Entry 7Z8Q (electron microscopy, 4.08 A resolution (low resolution: residue-level contacts below are approximate; hydrogen-bond / salt-bridge calls are withheld)); this record covers chains a and c of the 5 polymer chains in the assembly.

[Chain a]
Molecule: DNA-directed RNA polymerase subunit alpha
Source organism: Mycobacterium tuberculosis H37Rv
Notes: EC 2.7.7.6
Reference sequence: P9WGZ1 (RPOA_MYCTU); numbering as in UniProt (aligned over 1-347)
Sequence (347 residues; each row starts with the number of its first residue):
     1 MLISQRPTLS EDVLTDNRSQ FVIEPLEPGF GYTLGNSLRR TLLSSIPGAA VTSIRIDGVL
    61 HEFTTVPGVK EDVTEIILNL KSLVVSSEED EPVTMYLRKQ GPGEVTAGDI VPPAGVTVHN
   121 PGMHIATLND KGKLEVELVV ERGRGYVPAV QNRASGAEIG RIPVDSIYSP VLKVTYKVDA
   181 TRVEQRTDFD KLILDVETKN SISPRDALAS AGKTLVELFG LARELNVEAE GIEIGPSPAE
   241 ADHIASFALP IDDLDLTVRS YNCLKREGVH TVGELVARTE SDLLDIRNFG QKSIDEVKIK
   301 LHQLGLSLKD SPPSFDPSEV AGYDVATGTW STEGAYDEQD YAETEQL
Disordered / not traced: 1-3, 227-347

[Chain c]
Molecule: DNA-directed RNA polymerase subunit beta
Source organism: Mycobacterium tuberculosis H37Rv
Notes: EC 2.7.7.6
Reference sequence: P9WGY9 (RPOB_MYCTU); residue numbers follow UniProt; this construct covers 6-1178
Sequence (1174 residues; each row starts with the number of its first residue):
     5 MVLADSRQSK TAASPSPSRP QSSSNNSVPG APNRVSFAKL REPLEVPGLL DVQTDSFEWL
    65 IGSPRWRESA AERGDVNPVG GLEEVLYELS PIEDFSGSMS LSFSDPRFDD VKAPVDECKD
   125 KDMTYAAPLF VTAEFINNNT GEIKSQTVFM GDFPMMTEKG TFIINGTERV VVSQLVRSPG
   185 VYFDETIDKS TDKTLHSVKV IPSRGAWLEF DVDKRDTVGV RIDRKRRQPV TVLLKALGWT
   245 SEQIVERFGF SEIMRSTLEK DNTVGTDEAL LDIYRKLRPG EPPTKESAQT LLENLFFKEK
   305 RYDLARVGRY KVNKKLGLHV GEPITSSTLT EEDVVATIEY LVRLHEGQTT MTVPGGVEVP
   365 VETDDIDHFG NRRLRTVGEL IQNQIRVGMS RMERVVRERM TTQDVEAITP QTLINIRPVV
   425 AAIKEFFGTS QLSQFMDQNN PLSGLTHKRR LSALGPGGLS RERAGLEVRD VHPSHYGRMC
   485 PIETPEGPNI GLIGSLSVYA RVNPFGFIET PYRKVVDGVV SDEIVYLTAD EEDRHVVAQA
   545 NSPIDADGRF VEPRVLVRRK AGEVEYVPSS EVDYMDVSPR QMVSVATAMI PFLEHDDANR
   605 ALMGANMQRQ AVPLVRSEAP LVGTGMELRA AIDAGDVVVA EESGVIEEVS ADYITVMHDN
   665 GTRRTYRMRK FARSNHGTCA NQCPIVDAGD RVEAGQVIAD GPCTDDGEMA LGKNLLVAIM
   725 PWEGHNYEDA IILSNRLVEE DVLTSIHIEE HEIDARDTKL GAEEITRDIP NISDEVLADL
   785 DERGIVRIGA EVRDGDILVG KVTPKGETEL TPEERLLRAI FGEKAREVRD TSLKVPHGES
   845 GKVIGIRVFS REDEDELPAG VNELVRVYVA QKRKISDGDK LAGRHGNKGV IGKILPVEDM
   905 PFLADGTPVD IILNTHGVPR RMNIGQILET HLGWCAHSGW KVDAAKGVPD WAARLPDELL
   965 EAQPNAIVST PVFDGAQEAE LQGLLSCTLP NRDGDVLVDA DGKAMLFDGR SGEPFPYPVT
  1025 VGYMYIMKLH HLVDDKIHAR STGPYSMITQ QPLGGKAQFG GQRFGEMECW AMQAYGAAYT
  1085 LQELLTIKSD DTVGRVKVYE AIVKGENIPE PGIPESFKVL LKELQSLCLN VEVLSSDGAA
  1145 IELREGEDED LERAAANLGI NLSRNESASV EDLA
Disordered / not traced: 5-28, 809-831, 1141-1178
Construct notes: initiating methionine (5); conflict Val6 (Ile in P9WGY9)
Swiss-Prot annotation at these positions:
  - natural variant: Val423 (V423A: In strain: vr1), Leu436 (L436P: In strain: vr2), Ser437 (S437T: In strain: vr3), Gln438 to Asp441 (sequence variant, change not given here; In strain: RJ49), Gln438 (Q438L: In strain: vr4), Phe439 (F439V: In strain: RJ37), Met440 to Asn443 (deletion: In strain: RJ55), Asp441 (D441V: In strain: vr3), Leu449 to Lys452 (sequence variant, change not given here; In strain: RJ48), His451 (H451D: In strain: vr5; H451L: In strain: SP28; H451N: In strain: vr6; H451P: In strain: vr8; H451Q: In strain: vr1; H451R: In strain: vr7), Ser456 (S456L: In strain: vr11 and RJ37; S456Q: In strain: vr9; S456W: In strain: vr10), Leu458 (L458P: In strain: vr12 and SP22)
  - mutagenesis: Glu138 (E138R: Weakens interaction with TRCF and CarD), Ile147 (I147A: Weakens interaction with TRCF and CarD), Lys148 (K148A: Does not affect association with TRCF, but weakens interaction with CarD), Ser149 (S149A: Does not affect association with TRCF, but weakens interaction with CarD)

[Interface between chain a and chain c]
Contacting residue pairs (43):
  Tyr32(a) - Gly1016(c)
  Tyr32(a) - Glu1017(c)
  Tyr32(a) - Pro1018(c)
  Asn36(a) - Asp1012(c)
  Asn36(a) - Gly1013(c)
  Asn36(a) - Arg1014(c)
  Asn36(a) - Gly1016(c)
  Arg39(a) - Glu902(c)
  Arg39(a) - Phe906(c)
  Arg40(a) - Glu902(c)
  Arg40(a) - Asp903(c)
  Arg40(a) - Gly1013(c)
  Ser44(a) - Glu902(c)
  His61(a) - Ile848(c)
  Phe63(a) - Phe675(c)
  Phe63(a) - Ile750(c)
  Phe63(a) - Ile848(c)
  Thr65(a) - Lys674(c)
  Val69(a) - Ser654(c)
  Val69(a) - Ala655(c)
  Lys70(a) - Ala655(c)
  Lys70(a) - Pro688(c)
  Lys70(a) - Val690(c)
  Glu71(a) - Ala655(c)
  Asp72(a) - Phe675(c)
  Thr74(a) - Val619(c)
  Glu75(a) - Arg620(c)
  Lys81(a) - Glu743(c)
  Lys81(a) - Glu744(c)
  Lys81(a) - Asp745(c)
  Asn129(a) - Glu652(c)
  Tyr146(a) - Glu743(c)
  Arg153(a) - Glu795(c)
  Ile159(a) - Arg791(c)
  Ile159(a) - Gly793(c)
  Asp165(a) - Lys878(c)
  Lys173(a) - Thr911(c)
  Val174(a) - Gly910(c)
  Thr175(a) - Ala908(c)
  Thr175(a) - Asp909(c)
  Thr175(a) - Gly910(c)
  Tyr176(a) - Phe906(c)
  Tyr176(a) - Gly1016(c)
Other interface residues (no listed pair), chain a (35 interface residues in all): Arg18, Leu43, Leu60, Glu62, Gly68, Leu78, Asp130, Lys131, Arg161, Pro163, Ile167
Other interface residues (no listed pair), chain c (43 interface residues in all): Val653, Asp691, Asn739, Val742, Ile792, Gly845, Lys846, Ala874, Lys876, Arg996, Phe1011, Ser1015

[Summary]
35 residues of chain a and 43 residues of chain c are in contact. UniProt lists 4 mutagenesis sites on chain
c.
Here chain a is DNA-directed RNA polymerase subunit alpha and chain c is DNA-directed RNA polymerase subunit
beta, both from Mycobacterium tuberculosis H37Rv. Entry 7Z8Q (Cryo-EM structure of Mycobacterium tuberculosis
RNA polymerase core) was determined by electron microscopy together with 7ZF2, 7Q4U, 7Q59 and 7PP4 from the
same study.
